Entry 8GLX (electron microscopy, 3.88 A resolution); this record covers chains X and I of the 10 polymer chains in the assembly.

[Chain X]
Protein: Transposon Tn7 transposition protein TnsD
From: Escherichia coli
Reference sequence: P13991 (TNSD_ECOLX); residues 1-318 here = UniProt positions 1-318
Chain sequence (318 residues; numbered 1 to 318; the number before each row is that of its first residue):
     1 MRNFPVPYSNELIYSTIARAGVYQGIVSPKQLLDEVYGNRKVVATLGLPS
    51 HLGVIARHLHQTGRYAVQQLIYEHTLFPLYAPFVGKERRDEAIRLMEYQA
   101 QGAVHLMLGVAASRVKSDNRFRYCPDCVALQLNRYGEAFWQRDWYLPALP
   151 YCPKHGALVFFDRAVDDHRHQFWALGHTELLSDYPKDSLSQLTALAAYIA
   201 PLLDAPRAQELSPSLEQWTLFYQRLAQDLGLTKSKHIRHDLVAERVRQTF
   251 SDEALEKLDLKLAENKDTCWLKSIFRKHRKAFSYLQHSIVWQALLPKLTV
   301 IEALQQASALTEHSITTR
Disordered / not traced: 311-318
Ion coordination: Zn2+: Cys-124, Cys-127, Cys-152, His-155
Curated features (UniProtKB/Swiss-Prot):
  - DNA-binding region: Tyr-222 to Leu-241 (H-T-H motif)

[Chain I]
Molecule: 50-nt DNA strand
Sequence (50 nucleotides; row label = number of the first residue in the row):
     1 CGTCTGCCCGCTATGAGCGTTGCATTTATCAGGGTTCTGGTCCACAGTAT

[Interface between chain X and chain I]
Contacting residue pairs (6):
  Lys-30(X) / DT27(I)  salt bridge to the phosphate
  Lys-233(X) / DG47(I)  phosphate contact
  Lys-233(X) / DT48(I)  salt bridge to the phosphate
  Ser-234(X) / DG47(I)  sugar contact
  Lys-235(X) / DA46(I)  hydrogen bond to the phosphate
  Lys-235(X) / DG47(I)  salt bridge to the phosphate
Also at the interface, not in a pair above, chain X (6 interface residues in all): His-236, Lys-266
Also at the interface, not in a pair above, chain I (5 interface residues in all): DG40

[Summary]
The interface between chain X and chain I involves 6 residues on one side and 5 on the other; the contacts
include 1 hydrogen bond and 3 salt bridges. Polar pairs include Lys-235(X)/DA46(I), Lys-30(X)/DT27(I) and
Lys-233(X)/DT48(I).
Chain X is Transposon Tn7 transposition protein TnsD (Escherichia coli) and chain I is a 50-nt DNA strand; the
structure, CryoEM structure of the TnsC(1-503)-TnsD(1-318)-DNA complex in a 6:2:1 stoichiometry from E. coli
Tn7, was determined by electron microscopy together with 8GLU, 8GLW, 8VCJ and 8VCT from the same study.
